PDB entry 5VMG | X-ray diffraction, 2.45 A resolution | chains B and E of the 6 polymer chains in the assembly

== Chain B ==
Name: Hemagglutinin HA2
Source organism: Influenza A virus (strain A/Brevig Mission/1/1918 H1N1)
Reference sequence: Q9WFX3 (HEMA_I18A0); residues 1-185 here correspond to UniProt positions 345-529 (UniProt number = residue number + 344)
Sequence (191 residues; row label = number of the first residue in the row):
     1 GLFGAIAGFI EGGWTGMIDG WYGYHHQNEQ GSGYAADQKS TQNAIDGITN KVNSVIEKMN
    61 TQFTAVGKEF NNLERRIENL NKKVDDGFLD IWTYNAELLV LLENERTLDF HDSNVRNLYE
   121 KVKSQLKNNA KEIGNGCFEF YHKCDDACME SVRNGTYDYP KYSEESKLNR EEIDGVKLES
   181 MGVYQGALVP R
Unresolved in the structure: 165-191
Construct notes: expression tag (186-191)
Disulfide bonds: Cys144-Cys148

== Chain E ==
Name: Hemagglutinin HA1
Source organism: Influenza A virus (A/New_York/1/18(H1N1))
Reference sequence: Q9WFX4 (Q9WFX4_9INFA); aligned to UniProt positions 18-343 over residues 1-326 (the alignment contains insertions or deletions, so no single offset holds)
Sequence (326 residues; each row starts with the number of its first residue):
     1 DTICIGYHAN NSTDTVDTVL EKNVTVTHSV NLLEDSHNGK LCKLKGIAPL QLGKCNIAGW
    61 LLGNPECDLL LTASSWSYIV ETSNSENGTC YPGDFIDYEE LREQLSSVSS FEKFEIFPKT
   121 SSWPNHETTG VTAACSYAGA SSFYRNLLWL TKKGSSYPKL SKSYVNNKGK EVLVLWGVHH
   181 PPTGTEQQSL YQNADAYVSV GSSKYNRRFT PEIAARPKVR GLASRMNYYW TLLEPGDTIT
   241 FEATGNLIAP WYAFALNRGS GSGIITSDAP VHDCNTKCQT PHGAINSSLP FQNIHPVTIG
   301 ECPKYVRSTK LRMATGLRNI PSIQSR
Unresolved in the structure: 322-326
Construct notes: engineered mutation Glu186 (Asp204 in Q9WFX4), Leu222 (Gln240 in Q9WFX4), Ser224 (Gly242 in Q9WFX4)
Disulfide bonds: Cys42-Cys274, Cys55-Cys67, Cys90-Cys135, Cys278-Cys302
Covalently attached groups: N-acetylglucosamine (NAG) linked to Asn87

== Chain B / chain E interface ==
Contacting residue pairs - 11 pairs, chain B then chain E:
  Gly47(B) with Val19(E); Leu20(E)
  Asn50(B) with Thr18(E), hydrogen bond (side chain-backbone); Val19(E), hydrogen bond (side chain-backbone); Leu20(E); Glu21(E); Lys22(E)
  Lys51(B) with Val19(E), hydrogen bond (backbone-backbone)
  Asn60(B) with Arg307(E)
  Gln62(B) with Arg307(E), hydrogen bond
  Phe110(B) with Leu20(E), hydrophobic
Other interface residues (no listed pair), chain B (9 interface residues in all): Asp46, Ile48, Ser54

== Summary ==
9 residues of chain B and 6 residues of chain E are in contact, with 4 hydrogen bonds. Polar pairs include
Asn50(B)-Thr18(E), Asn50(B)-Val19(E) and Gln62(B)-Arg307(E). N-acetylglucosamine is covalently linked to
Asn87(E).
Chain B is Hemagglutinin HA2 (Influenza A virus (strain A/Brevig Mission/1/1918 H1N1)) and chain E is
Hemagglutinin HA1 (Influenza A virus (A/New_York/1/18(H1N1))); the structure, Influenza hemagglutinin H1
mutant DH1E in complex with 6'SLN, was determined by X-ray diffraction together with 5VMC, 5VMF and 5VMJ from
the same study.
